Entry 4GYO (X-ray diffraction, 2.16 A resolution); this record covers chains A and D.

Chain A:
Protein: Response regulator aspartate phosphatase J
From: Bacillus subtilis subsp. subtilis
Notes: EC 3.1.-.-
Reference sequence: O34327 (RAPJ_BACSU); residue numbers follow UniProt; this construct covers 1-373
Chain sequence (373 residues; row label = number of the first residue in the row):
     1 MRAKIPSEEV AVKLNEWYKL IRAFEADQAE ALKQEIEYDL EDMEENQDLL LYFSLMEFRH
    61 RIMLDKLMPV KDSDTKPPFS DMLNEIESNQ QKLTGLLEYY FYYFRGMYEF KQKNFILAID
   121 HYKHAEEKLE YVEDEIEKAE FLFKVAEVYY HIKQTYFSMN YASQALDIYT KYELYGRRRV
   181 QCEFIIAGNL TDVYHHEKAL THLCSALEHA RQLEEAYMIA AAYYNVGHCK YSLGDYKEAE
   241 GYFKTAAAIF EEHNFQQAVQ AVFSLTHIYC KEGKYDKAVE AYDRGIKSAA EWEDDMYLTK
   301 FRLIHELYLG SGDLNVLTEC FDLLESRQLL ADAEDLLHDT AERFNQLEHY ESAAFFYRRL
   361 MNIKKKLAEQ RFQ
Disordered / not traced: 1-5, 72-77, 90-92, 372-373
Swiss-Prot annotation at these positions:
  - binding site (L-glutamyl-L-arginyl-glycyl-L-methionyl-L-threonine): Glu-147, Tyr-150, Gln-181, Asp-192, Tyr-217, Asn-225, His-228, Gln-260, Tyr-297, Lys-300, Asp-335
Reported in the primary citation:
  - specificity-determining residues: Tyr-297, Lys-300 (by similarity / conservation)
  - contacts within the chain: Glu-87/Arg-105 (salt bridge), Glu-126/Tyr-161
  - mutagenesis - R105A, Y161F: unchanged catalytic activity on Spo0F
  - mutagenesis - R105A: decreased signaling with CSF peptide (chain D)
  - mutagenesis - E87A: decreased catalytic activity
  - mutagenesis - Y161F: unchanged signaling with CSF peptide (chain D)
  - mutagenesis - R105A/Y161F: abolished signaling with CSF peptide (chain D)
  - mutagenesis - R105A/Y161F: unchanged catalytic activity
  - mutagenesis - R105A/Y161F: unchanged binding to CSF peptide (chain D)
  - catalytic residues: Gln-47 (citing earlier work)
  - conformationally variable residues (domain motion): Lys-71 to Thr-94

Chain D:
Protein: CSF peptide
Chain sequence (5 residues; each row starts with the number of its first residue):
     1 ERGMT

Interface between chain A and chain D:
Pairs across the interface - 28 pairs, chain A then chain D:
  Glu-147(A) with Thr-5(D), hydrogen bond
  Tyr-150(A) with Arg-2(D), hydrogen bond (backbone-side chain); Gly-3(D), hydrogen bond (side chain-backbone)
  His-151(A) with Arg-2(D)
  Lys-153(A) with Arg-2(D)
  Gln-181(A) with Thr-5(D), hydrogen bond (side chain-backbone)
  Phe-184(A) with Met-4(D)
  Ile-185(A) with Thr-5(D)
  Asp-192(A) with Arg-2(D), salt bridge
  Tyr-217(A) with Thr-5(D), hydrogen bond (side chain-backbone)
  Tyr-224(A) with Glu-1(D); Arg-2(D); Met-4(D), hydrophobic
  Asn-225(A) with Gly-3(D); Met-4(D), hydrogen bond (side chain-backbone)
  His-228(A) with Glu-1(D), hydrogen bond (side chain-backbone)
  Phe-250(A) with Met-4(D), hydrophobic
  Gln-257(A) with Met-4(D)
  Gln-260(A) with Glu-1(D); Arg-2(D), hydrogen bond (side chain-backbone); Met-4(D)
  Phe-263(A) with Glu-1(D)
  Tyr-297(A) with Glu-1(D), hydrogen bond
  Lys-300(A) with Glu-1(D), salt bridge
  Ala-331(A) with Arg-2(D)
  Asp-332(A) with Glu-1(D); Arg-2(D)
  Asp-335(A) with Glu-1(D), hydrogen bond (side chain-backbone)
Other interface residues (no listed pair), chain A (26 interface residues in all): Phe-143, Met-218, Ala-221, Ala-261, Ser-264
Interface features reported in the paper:
  - residue pairs: Tyr-150(A)/Gly-3(D), Asp-192(A)/Arg-2(D), Tyr-297(A)/Glu-1(D) (hydrogen bond)
  - interface residues, chain A: Asp-192(A), His-228(A)
  - hot spots on chain A (mutagenesis) - E147A, F250A: abolished signaling with CSF peptide (chain D)

Overview:
26 residues of chain A face 5 of chain D across their interface; the contacts include 10 hydrogen bonds and 2
salt bridges. Polar contacts include Asp-192(A)/Arg-2(D), Lys-300(A)/Glu-1(D) and Glu-147(A)/Thr-5(D). The
authors report contacts between Tyr-150(A) and Gly-3(D) and Asp-192(A) and Arg-2(D); a hydrogen bond between
Tyr-297(A) and Glu-1(D). The paper reports the catalytic residue Gln-47(A); R105A/Y161F, E147A and F250A of
chain A abolish signaling with CSF peptide (chain D); 6 substitutions were tested in all.
Chain A is Response regulator aspartate phosphatase J (Bacillus subtilis subsp. subtilis) and chain D is CSF
peptide; the structure, Crystal Structure of Rap Protein Complexed with Competence and Sporulation Factor, was
determined by X-ray diffraction, deposited together with 4I1A.
